7Y5C - chains 2 and 3 of the 20 polymer chains in the assembly; structure by electron microscopy, 4.70 A resolution (low resolution: residue-level contacts below are approximate; hydrogen-bond / salt-bridge calls are withheld).

# Chain 2 (and 3)
Protein: ATP synthase subunit c
From: Mycolicibacterium smegmatis
Notes: chain 3 of this document is another copy of the same molecule, construct and numbering; everything in this record applies to it too
UniProtKB: A0R205 (A0R205_MYCS2); residues 1-86 here = UniProt positions 1-86
Amino-acid sequence (86 residues; numbered 1 to 86; the number before each row is that of its first residue):
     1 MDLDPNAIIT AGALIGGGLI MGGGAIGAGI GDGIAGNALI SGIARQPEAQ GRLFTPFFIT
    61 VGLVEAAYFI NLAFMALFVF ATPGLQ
Unresolved in the structure: 1-4, 86

# Interface between chain 2 and chain 3
Residue-residue contacts - 25 pairs, chain 2 then chain 3:
  A7(2) - I8(3)
  A7(2) - I9(3)
  T10(2) - I9(3)
  L14(2) - F78(3)
  G18(2) - L19(3)
  L19(2) - L19(3)
  M21(2) - I20(3)
  M21(2) - F74(3)
  I26(2) - G23(3)
  I26(2) - I26(3)
  I30(2) - I30(3)
  D32(2) - L63(3)
  G33(2) - I34(3)
  I34(2) - I34(3)
  N37(2) - I34(3)
  N37(2) - A35(3)
  N37(2) - A38(3)
  I40(2) - A38(3)
  I40(2) - L53(3)
  I40(2) - P56(3)
  P47(2) - R52(3)
  E65(2) - L63(3)
  Y68(2) - I70(3)
  L72(2) - I70(3)
  L72(2) - F74(3)
Also at the interface, not in a pair above, chain 2 (22 interface residues in all): A11, I15, G36, L39, M75
Also at the interface, not in a pair above, chain 3 (22 interface residues in all): G12, A13, G27, T60, P83

# In short
Chain 2 and chain 3 each contribute 22 residues to their interface.
Chain 2 and chain 3 are both ATP synthase subunit c (Mycolicibacterium smegmatis); the structure, Cryo-EM
structure of F-ATP synthase from Mycolicibacterium smegmatis (rotational state 2), was determined by electron
microscopy, deposited together with 7Y5A, 7Y5B and 7Y5D.
